Entry 7YHC (X-ray diffraction, 2.15 A resolution); this record covers chain A.

# Chain A
Molecule: Beta-lactamase class B VIM-2
From: Pseudomonas aeruginosa
Reference sequence: Q9K2N0 (Q9K2N0_PSEAI); residue numbers follow UniProt; this construct covers 32-262
Amino-acid sequence (231 residues; numbered 32 to 262; the number before each row is that of its first residue):
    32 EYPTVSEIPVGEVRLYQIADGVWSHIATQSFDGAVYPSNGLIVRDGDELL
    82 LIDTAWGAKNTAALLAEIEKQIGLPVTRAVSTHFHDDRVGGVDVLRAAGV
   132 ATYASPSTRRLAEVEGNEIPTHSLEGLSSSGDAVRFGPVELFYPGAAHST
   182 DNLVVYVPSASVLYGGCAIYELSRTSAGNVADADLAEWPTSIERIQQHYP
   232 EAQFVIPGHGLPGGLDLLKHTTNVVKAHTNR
Ion coordination: Zn2+ site 1: H114, H116, H179 (together with IU3); Zn2+ site 2: D118, C198, H240 (together with IU3)
Ligand contacts: IU3 (3-[4-(3-aminophenyl)-1,2,3-triazol-1-yl]phthalic acid): F62, Y67, W87, H114, H116, D117, D118, E146, N148, H179, C198, R205, N210, D213, H240

# Summary
Chain A binds compound IU3. H114, H116 and H179 form the Zn2+ site 1. D118, C198 and H240 coordinate Zn2+ site
2.
Chain A is Beta-lactamase class B VIM-2 (Pseudomonas aeruginosa); the structure, Crystal structure of VIM-2
MBL in complex with 3-(4-(3-aminophenyl)-1H-1,2,3-triazol-1-yl)phthalic acid, was determined by X-ray
diffraction (same publication as 7YH9, 7YHA, 7YHB and 7YHD).
